Entry 7VPZ (electron microscopy, 4.14 A resolution (low resolution: residue-level contacts below are approximate; hydrogen-bond / salt-bridge calls are withheld)); this record covers chains D and P of the 11 polymer chains in the assembly.

Chain D:
Name: DNA-directed RNA polymerase subunit beta'
Source organism: Streptomyces coelicolor A3(2)
Notes: EC 2.7.7.6
UniProtKB: Q8CJT1 (RPOC_STRCO); residues 1-1299 here = UniProt positions 1-1299
Sequence (1307 residues; numbered 1 to 1307; the number before each row is that of its first residue):
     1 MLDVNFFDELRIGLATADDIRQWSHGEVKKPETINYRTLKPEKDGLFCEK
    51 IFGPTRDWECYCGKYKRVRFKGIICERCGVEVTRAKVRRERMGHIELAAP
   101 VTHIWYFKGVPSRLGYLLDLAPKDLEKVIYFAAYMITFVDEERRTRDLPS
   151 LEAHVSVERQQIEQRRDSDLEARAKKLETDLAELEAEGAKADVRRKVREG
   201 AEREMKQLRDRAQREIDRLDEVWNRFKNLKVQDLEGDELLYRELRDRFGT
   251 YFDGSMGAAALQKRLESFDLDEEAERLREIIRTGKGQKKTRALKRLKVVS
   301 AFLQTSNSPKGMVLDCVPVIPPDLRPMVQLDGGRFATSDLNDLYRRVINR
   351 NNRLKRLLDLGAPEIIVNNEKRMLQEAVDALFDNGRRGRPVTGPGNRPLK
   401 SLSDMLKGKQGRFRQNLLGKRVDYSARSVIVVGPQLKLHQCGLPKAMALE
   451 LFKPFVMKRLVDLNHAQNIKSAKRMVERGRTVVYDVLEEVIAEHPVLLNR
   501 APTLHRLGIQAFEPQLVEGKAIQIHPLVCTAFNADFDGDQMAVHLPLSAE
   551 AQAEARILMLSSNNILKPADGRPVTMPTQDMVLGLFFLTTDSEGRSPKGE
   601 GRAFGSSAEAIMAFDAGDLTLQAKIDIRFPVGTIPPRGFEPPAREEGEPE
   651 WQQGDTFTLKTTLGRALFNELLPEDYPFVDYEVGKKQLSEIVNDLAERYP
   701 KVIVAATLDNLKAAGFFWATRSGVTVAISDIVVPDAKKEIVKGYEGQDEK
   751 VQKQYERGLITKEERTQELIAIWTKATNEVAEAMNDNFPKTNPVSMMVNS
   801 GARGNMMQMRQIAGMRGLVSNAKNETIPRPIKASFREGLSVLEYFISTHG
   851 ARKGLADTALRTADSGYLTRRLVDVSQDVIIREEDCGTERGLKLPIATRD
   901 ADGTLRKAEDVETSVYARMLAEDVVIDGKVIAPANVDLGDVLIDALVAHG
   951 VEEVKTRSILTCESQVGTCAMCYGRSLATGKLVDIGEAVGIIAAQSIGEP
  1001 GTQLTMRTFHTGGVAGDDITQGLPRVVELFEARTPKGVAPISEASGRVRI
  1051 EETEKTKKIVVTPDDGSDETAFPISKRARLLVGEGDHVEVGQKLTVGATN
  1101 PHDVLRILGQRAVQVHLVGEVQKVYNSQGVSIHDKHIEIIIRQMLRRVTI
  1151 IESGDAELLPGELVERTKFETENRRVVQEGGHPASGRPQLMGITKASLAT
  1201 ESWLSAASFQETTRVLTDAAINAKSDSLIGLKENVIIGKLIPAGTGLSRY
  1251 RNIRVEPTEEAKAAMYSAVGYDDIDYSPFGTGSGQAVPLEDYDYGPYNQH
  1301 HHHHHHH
Unresolved in the structure: 1-6, 1266-1307
Differences from the reference sequence: expression tag (1300-1307)
Metal / ion sites: Zn2+ site 1: Cys60, Cys62, Cys75, Cys78; Mg2+: Asp539 (shared with 1 residue of chain Q); Zn2+ site 2: Cys886, Cys962, Cys969, Cys972

Chain P:
Molecule: 84-nt DNA strand
Sequence (84 nucleotides; numbered 1 to 84; the number before each row is that of its first residue):
     1 GGCGACCCGGCGCCGCCTACGGTCAGTACTACGGGTAGGGGGTATCGGGC
    51 AACGCGGCACTGAACACCGTTGTCATGTGCCTTG

How chain D and chain P interact:
Pairs across the interface (20):
  Gly286(D) with DC3(P)
  Gln287(D) with DG2(P); DC3(P)
  Lys407(D) with DC13(P)
  Lys409(D) with DC14(P); DG15(P); DC16(P)
  Arg414(D) with DC14(P)
  Arg421(D) with DT18(P)
  Arg427(D) with DC17(P); DT18(P)
  Pro502(D) with DG15(P)
  Gln540(D) with DT18(P)
  Thr862(D) with DG15(P)
  Ala863(D) with DG15(P)
  Gly866(D) with DG15(P)
  Gln1210(D) with DG12(P); DC13(P)
  Glu1211(D) with DG12(P)
  Thr1213(D) with DG12(P)
Other interface residues (no listed pair), chain D (19 interface residues in all): Arg386, Ala501, Tyr867, Arg1214
Other interface residues (no listed pair), chain P (11 interface residues in all): DC11, DA19

Overview:
Chain D and chain P form an interface of 19 and 11 residues respectively. Cys60(D), Cys62(D), Cys75(D) and
Cys78(D) coordinate Zn2+ site 1. Cys886(D), Cys962(D), Cys969(D) and Cys972(D) coordinate Zn2+ site 2.
Chain D is DNA-directed RNA polymerase subunit beta' (Streptomyces coelicolor A3(2)) and chain P is an 84-nt
DNA strand; the structure, Cryo-EM structure of Streptomyces coelicolor transcription initial complex with one
Zur dimer, was determined by electron microscopy (same publication as 7VO0, 7VO9, 7VPD, 7X74, 7X75 and 7X76).
